PDB entry 8XC4 | X-ray diffraction, 3.24 A resolution | chains A and F of the 3 polymer chains in the assembly

[Chain A]
Name: Glycoprotein
Source organism: Henipavirus nipahense
UniProt: Q4VCP5 (Q4VCP5_NIPAV); numbering as in UniProt (aligned over 176-602)
Chain sequence (439 residues; each row starts with the number of its first residue):
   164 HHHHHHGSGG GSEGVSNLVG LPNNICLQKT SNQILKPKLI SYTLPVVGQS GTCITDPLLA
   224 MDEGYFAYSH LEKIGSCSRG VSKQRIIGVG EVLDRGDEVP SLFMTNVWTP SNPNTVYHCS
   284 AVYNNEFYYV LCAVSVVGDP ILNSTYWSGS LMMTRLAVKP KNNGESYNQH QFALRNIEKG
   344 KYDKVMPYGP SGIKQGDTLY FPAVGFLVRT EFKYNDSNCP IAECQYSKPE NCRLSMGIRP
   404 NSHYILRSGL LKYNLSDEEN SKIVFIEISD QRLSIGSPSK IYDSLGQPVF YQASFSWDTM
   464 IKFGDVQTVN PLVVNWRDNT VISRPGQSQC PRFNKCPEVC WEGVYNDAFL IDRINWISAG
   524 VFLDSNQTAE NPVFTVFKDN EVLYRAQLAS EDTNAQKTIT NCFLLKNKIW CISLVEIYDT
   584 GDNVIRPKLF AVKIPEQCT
Unresolved in the structure: 164-174
Sequence notes: expression tag (164-175)
Disulfide bonds: Cys-189/Cys-601, Cys-216/Cys-240, Cys-282/Cys-295, Cys-382/Cys-395, Cys-387/Cys-499, Cys-493/Cys-503, Cys-565/Cys-574
Glycans and other covalent adducts: N-acetylglucosamine (NAG) linked to Asn-306, Asn-378; glycan linked to Asn-417, Asn-529
From the paper describing this entry:
  - post-translational modification sites: Asn-306, Asn-529 (citing earlier work)
  - mutagenesis - K246G: unchanged binding to EB2

[Chain F]
Name: 1E5-vl
Source organism: Macaca mulatta
Chain sequence (214 residues; row label = number of the first residue in the row):
     1 DIQMTQSPSS LSASVGDRVT ITCRASQGII DYLSWYQQKP GKAPKLLIST ASNLESGVPS
    61 RFSGSGSGTE FTLTISSLQP EDFATYSCLQ GYTTPYTFGQ GTKVEIKRTV AAPSVFIFPP
   121 SDEQLKSGTA SVVCLLNNFY PREAKVQWKV DNALQSGNSQ ESVTEQDSKD STYSLSSTLT
   181 LSKADYEKHK VYACEVTHQG LSSPVTKSFN RGEC
Unresolved in the structure: 212-214
Disulfide bonds: Cys-23/Cys-88, Cys-134/Cys-194

[How chain A and chain F interact]
Contacting residue pairs (22; chain A residue first):
  Ser-241(A) with Asp-31(F), hydrogen bond
  Arg-242(A) with Ser-49(F), hydrogen bond; Thr-50(F), hydrogen bond; Asn-53(F), hydrogen bond; Glu-55(F), salt bridge
  Gln-490(A) with Tyr-92(F); Thr-94(F)
  Ser-491(A) with Thr-94(F), hydrogen bond
  Gln-530(A) with Thr-93(F); Thr-94(F), hydrogen bond (side chain-backbone)
  Thr-531(A) with Gln-27(F); Tyr-92(F); Thr-93(F)
  Ala-532(A) with Tyr-92(F), hydrogen bond (backbone-side chain)
  Asn-557(A) with Gly-28(F); Ile-30(F)
  Tyr-581(A) with Ile-30(F), hydrophobic
  Thr-583(A) with Ser-67(F)
  Gly-584(A) with Ser-67(F)
  Asn-586(A) with Ile-30(F), hydrogen bond (side chain-backbone); Ser-67(F); Gly-68(F), hydrogen bond (side chain-backbone)
Also at the interface, not in a pair above, chain A (15 interface residues in all): Ser-239, Glu-533, Asp-585
Also at the interface, not in a pair above, chain F (18 interface residues in all): Ile-2, Tyr-32, Gly-66, Gly-91, Tyr-96

[Overview]
15 residues of chain A and 18 residues of chain F are in contact, with 9 hydrogen bonds and 1 salt bridge.
Among the polar pairs are Arg-242(A)/Glu-55(F), Ser-241(A)/Asp-31(F) and Arg-242(A)/Ser-49(F).
N-acetylglucosamine is covalently linked to Asn-306(A) and Asn-378(A). From the paper: K246G of chain A leaves
binding to EB2 unchanged; modification sites Asn-306(A) and Asn-529(A).
Here chain A is Glycoprotein (Henipavirus nipahense) and chain F is 1E5-vl (Macaca mulatta). Entry 8XC4 (Nipah
virus attachment glycoprotein head domain in complex with a broadly neutralizing antibody 1E5) was determined
by X-ray diffraction, deposited together with 8K0C and 8K0D.
